6S7G - chains C and G of the 8 polymer chains in the assembly; structure by X-ray diffraction, 1.84 A resolution.

[Chain C]
Molecule: Fucose-binding lectin
From: Pseudomonas aeruginosa
UniProtKB: A0A069Q9V4 (A0A069Q9V4_PSEAI); residues 1-114 here correspond to UniProt positions 2-115 (UniProt number = residue number + 1)
Chain sequence (114 residues; each row starts with the number of its first residue):
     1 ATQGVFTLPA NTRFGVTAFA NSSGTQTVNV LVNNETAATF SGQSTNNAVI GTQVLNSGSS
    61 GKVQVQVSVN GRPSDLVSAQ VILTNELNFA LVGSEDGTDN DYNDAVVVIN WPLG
Ion coordination: Ca2+ site 1: Asn21, Asp101, Asn103, Asp104 (together with ZDC) (shared with 1 residue of chain A); Ca2+ site 2: Glu95, Asp99, Asp101, Asp104 (together with ZDC); Ca2+ site 3: Gly114 (together with ZDC) (shared with 4 residues of chain A)
Residues lining bound ligands: ZDC (3,7-anhydro-2,8-dideoxy-L-glycero-D-gluco-octonic acid): Asn21, Ser22, Ser23, Thr45, Glu95, Asp96, Gly97, Asp99, Asp101, Asn103, Asp104

[Chain G]
Molecule: SBL1
Chain sequence (6 residues; each row starts with the number of its first residue):
     2 KAKACX
Covalently attached groups: 3,7-anhydro-2,8-dideoxy-L-glycero-D-gluco-octonic acid (ZDC) linked to Lys2
Modified / non-standard residues: NH2 (amino group) at position 7
Residues lining bound ligands: ZDC (3,7-anhydro-2,8-dideoxy-L-glycero-D-gluco-octonic acid): Ala3, Lys4, Ala5

[Chain C / chain G interface]
Contacting residue pairs - 6 pairs, chain C then chain G:
  Ser23(C) with Lys2(G); Ala5(G)
  Gly24(C) with Lys4(G)
  Val69(C) with Lys4(G)
  Asn70(C) with Lys4(G), hydrogen bond (side chain-backbone)
  Asp96(C) with Lys4(G), hydrogen bond (backbone-side chain)
Also at the interface, not in a pair above, chain C (6 interface residues in all): Gly97
Also at the interface, not in a pair above, chain G (4 interface residues in all): NH2_7

[Summary]
6 residues of chain C and 4 residues of chain G are in contact, with 2 hydrogen bonds. Among the polar pairs
are Asn70(C)-Lys4(G) and Asp96(C)-Lys4(G). Chain C binds compound ZDC. Covalently linked compound ZDC: at
Lys2(G).
Here chain C is Fucose-binding lectin (Pseudomonas aeruginosa) and chain G is SBL1. Entry 6S7G (Cfucosylated
linker peptide SBL1 bound to Fucose binding Lectin LecB (PA-IIL) from Pseudomonas aeruginosa at 1.84 ...) was
determined by X-ray diffraction together with 6S5R and 6S5S from the same study.
